Entry 7ZIH (X-ray diffraction, 1.47 A resolution); this record covers chain A.

Chain A:
Name: Tryptophan 5-hydroxylase 1
Organism: Homo sapiens
Notes: EC 1.14.16.4
UniProt: P17752 (TPH1_HUMAN); numbering as in UniProt (aligned over 105-401)
Sequence (326 residues; row label = number of the first residue in the row):
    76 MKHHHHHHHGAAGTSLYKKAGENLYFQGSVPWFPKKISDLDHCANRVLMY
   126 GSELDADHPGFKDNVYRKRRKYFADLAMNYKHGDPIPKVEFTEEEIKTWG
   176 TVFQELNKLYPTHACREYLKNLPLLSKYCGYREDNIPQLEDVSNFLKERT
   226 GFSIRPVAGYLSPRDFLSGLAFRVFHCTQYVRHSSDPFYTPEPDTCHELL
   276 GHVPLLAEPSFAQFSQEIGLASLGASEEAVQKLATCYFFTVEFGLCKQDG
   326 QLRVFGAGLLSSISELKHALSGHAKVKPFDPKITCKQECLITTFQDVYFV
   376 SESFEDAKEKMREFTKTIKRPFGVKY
Not modelled in the structure: 76-103, 124-126, 395-401
Sequence notes: initiating methionine (76); expression tag (77-104)
Bound ions: Fe ion: H272, H277, E317 (together with AG-01-128)
Residues lining bound ligands: AG-01-128 (JCR; 8-(1H-benzimidazol-2-ylmethyl)-3-ethyl-7-(phenylmethyl)purine-2,6-dione): V232, G234, Y235, L236, S237, P238, F241, L242, T253, Y255, P268, H272, H277, A309, Y312, F313, E317, F318, G333
Swiss-Prot annotation at these positions:
  - binding site (L-tryptophan): Y235, R257, T265, S336, I366
  - binding site (Fe cation): H272, H277, E317

In short:
Ligands of chain A: AG-01-128. H272, H277 and E317 form the Fe ion site. From UniProt: 5 L-tryptophan-binding
residues and 3 Fe cation-binding residues.
Chain A is Tryptophan 5-hydroxylase 1 (Homo sapiens); the structure, Crystal structure of human tryptophan
hydroxylase 1 in complex with inhibitor AG-01-128, was determined by X-ray diffraction, deposited together
with 7ZIF, 7ZIG, 7ZII and 7ZIJ.
